7Y3E - chains A and B; structure by electron microscopy, 2.80 A resolution.

# Chain A (and B)
Name: Sodium/hydrogen exchanger 7
Source organism: Arabidopsis thaliana
Notes: chain B of this document is another copy of the same molecule, construct and numbering; everything in this record applies to it too
UniProt: Q9LKW9 (NHX7_ARATH); residue numbers follow UniProt; this construct covers 1-1146
Sequence (1146 residues; each row starts with the number of its first residue):
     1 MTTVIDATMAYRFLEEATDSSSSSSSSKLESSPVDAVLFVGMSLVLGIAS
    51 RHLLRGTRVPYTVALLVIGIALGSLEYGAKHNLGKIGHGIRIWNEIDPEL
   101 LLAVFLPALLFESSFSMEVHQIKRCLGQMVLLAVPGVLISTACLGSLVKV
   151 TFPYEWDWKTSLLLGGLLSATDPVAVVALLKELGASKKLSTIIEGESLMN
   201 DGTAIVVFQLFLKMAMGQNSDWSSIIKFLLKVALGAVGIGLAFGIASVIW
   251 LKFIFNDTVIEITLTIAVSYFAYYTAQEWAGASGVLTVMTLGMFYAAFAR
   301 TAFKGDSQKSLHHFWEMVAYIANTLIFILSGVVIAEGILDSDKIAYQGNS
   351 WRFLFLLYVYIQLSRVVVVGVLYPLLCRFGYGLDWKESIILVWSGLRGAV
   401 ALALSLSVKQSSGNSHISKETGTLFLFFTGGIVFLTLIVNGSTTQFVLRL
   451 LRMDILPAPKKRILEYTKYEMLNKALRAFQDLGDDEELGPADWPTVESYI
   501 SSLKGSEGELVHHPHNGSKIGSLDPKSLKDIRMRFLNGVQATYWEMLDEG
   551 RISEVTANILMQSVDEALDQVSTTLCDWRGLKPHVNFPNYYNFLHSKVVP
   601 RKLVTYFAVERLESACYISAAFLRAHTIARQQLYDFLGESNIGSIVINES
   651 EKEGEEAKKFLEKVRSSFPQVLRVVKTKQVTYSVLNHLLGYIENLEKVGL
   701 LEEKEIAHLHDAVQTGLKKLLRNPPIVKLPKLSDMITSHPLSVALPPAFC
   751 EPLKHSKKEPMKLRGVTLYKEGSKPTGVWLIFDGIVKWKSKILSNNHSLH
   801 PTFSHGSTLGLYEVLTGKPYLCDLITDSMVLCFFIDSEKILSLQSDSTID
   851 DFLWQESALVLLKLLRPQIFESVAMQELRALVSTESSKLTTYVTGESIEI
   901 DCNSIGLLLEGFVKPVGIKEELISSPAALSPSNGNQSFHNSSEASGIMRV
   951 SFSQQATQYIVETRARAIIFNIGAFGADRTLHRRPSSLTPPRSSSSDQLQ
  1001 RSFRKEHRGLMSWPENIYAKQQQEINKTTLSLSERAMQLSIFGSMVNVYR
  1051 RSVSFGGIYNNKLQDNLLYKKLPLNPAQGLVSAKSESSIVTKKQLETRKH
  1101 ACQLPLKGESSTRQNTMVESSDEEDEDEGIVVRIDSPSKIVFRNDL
Unresolved in the structure: 1-31, 504-523, 935-957, 973-1006, 1018-1029, 1049-1146
Ligand contacts:
  - hexadecane (R16), molecule 1: P33, A36, V37, V40
  - hexadecane (R16), molecule 2: I92, W93, E95, I96, L100, V104, V318, I321, L325
  - hexadecane (R16), molecule 3: L100, V104, F105, A108, Y270, V318, I321, A322
UniProt features mapped onto this chain:
  - mutagenesis: G136 (G136E: In sos1-12; hypersensitivity to Na(+) and Li(+)), R365 (R365C: In sos1-3; hypersensitivity to Na(+) and Li(+)), G777 (G777E: In sos1-8; hypersensitivity to Na(+) and Li(+)), G784 (G784D: In sos1-9; hypersensitivity to Na(+) and Li(+))
What the authors report for this chain:
  - self-association interface (contacts with another copy of this molecule); pairs are residue here / residue on that copy: K85-E278, K187-E703 (salt bridge), H313-S310, V34, V37, L44, V45, I48, K181, V259, I260, T263, L264, I266, A267, Y270, F271, Y274, W279, F314, M317, I321, K460, E470, L482, R624, R665, R673, K676, E702, K704, H800, H805, S1033, G1043
  - binding site for hexadecane: W93, F105, F314
  - mutagenesis - D201A: abolished growth in response to SOS2-SOS3 complex
  - contacts within the chain: G777-F834, E470-H1007, E545-R1008, Y466-L1010 (hydrophobic contact), R462-L1010 (backbone contact), F535-M1011 (hydrophobic contact), L633-M1011 (hydrophobic contact), F636-M1011 (hydrophobic contact), Y466-W1013 (pi stacking), Y469-W1013 (pi stacking), R534-E1015 (salt bridge), F479-F1042 (pi stacking), W493-F1042 (pi stacking)

# Interface between chain A and chain B
Contacting residue pairs (329):
  P33(A) with D97(B); L100(B)
  V34(A) with L100(B), hydrophobic; A103(B), hydrophobic; Y274(B); E278(B)
  D35(A) with Y274(B), hydrogen bond
  V37(A) with L100(B), hydrophobic; V104(B), hydrophobic; Y270(B), hydrophobic
  L38(A) with F271(B), hydrophobic; Y274(B), hydrophobic; W279(B), hydrophobic
  G41(A) with F271(B)
  M42(A) with F271(B), hydrophobic
  L44(A) with T263(B); I266(B), hydrophobic; A267(B), hydrophobic
  V45(A) with W250(B); A267(B), hydrophobic
  I48(A) with W250(B), hydrophobic; T263(B); L264(B), hydrophobic; A267(B), hydrophobic
  A49(A) with W250(B), hydrophobic
  R51(A) with D257(B), salt bridge; V259(B); I260(B)
  H52(A) with W250(B), hydrogen bond; F253(B), hydrogen bond (side chain-backbone); I254(B)
  R55(A) with D257(B), salt bridge; I260(B)
  K85(A) with Y274(B); E278(B), hydrogen bond (side chain-backbone); W279(B)
  D97(A) with P33(B)
  L100(A) with P33(B); V34(B), hydrophobic; V37(B), hydrophobic
  A103(A) with V34(B), hydrophobic
  V104(A) with V37(B), hydrophobic
  K181(A) with E703(B), salt bridge
  E182(A) with K704(B), hydrogen bond (backbone-side chain)
  G184(A) with K704(B)
  A185(A) with E702(B)
  K187(A) with E703(B), salt bridge
  W250(A) with V45(B); I48(B), hydrophobic; A49(B), hydrophobic; H52(B), hydrogen bond
  F253(A) with H52(B), hydrogen bond (backbone-side chain)
  I254(A) with H52(B)
  D257(A) with R51(B), salt bridge; R55(B), salt bridge
  T258(A) with H313(B)
  V259(A) with R51(B); E316(B); M317(B), hydrophobic; Y320(B), hydrophobic
  I260(A) with R51(B); R55(B); Y320(B), hydrophobic
  I262(A) with M317(B), hydrophobic
  T263(A) with L44(B); I48(B); M317(B); Y320(B); I321(B)
  L264(A) with I48(B), hydrophobic
  I266(A) with L44(B), hydrophobic; M317(B), hydrophobic; I321(B), hydrophobic
  A267(A) with L44(B), hydrophobic; V45(B), hydrophobic; I48(B), hydrophobic
  Y270(A) with V37(B), hydrophobic
  F271(A) with L38(B), hydrophobic; G41(B); M42(B), hydrophobic
  Y274(A) with V34(B); D35(B), hydrogen bond; L38(B), hydrophobic; K85(B)
  E278(A) with V34(B); K85(B), hydrogen bond (backbone-side chain)
  W279(A) with L38(B), hydrophobic; K85(B)
  S310(A) with S310(B); H313(B), hydrogen bond
  H313(A) with T258(B); S310(B), hydrogen bond
  F314(A) with F314(B), hydrophobic; M317(B), hydrophobic
  E316(A) with V259(B)
  M317(A) with V259(B), hydrophobic; I262(B), hydrophobic; T263(B); I266(B), hydrophobic; F314(B), hydrophobic
  Y320(A) with V259(B), hydrophobic; I260(B), hydrophobic; T263(B)
  I321(A) with T263(B); I266(B), hydrophobic
  L456(A) with E702(B)
  K460(A) with E702(B), salt bridge
  I463(A) with L700(B), hydrophobic; L701(B), hydrophobic
  L464(A) with L701(B), hydrophobic; E705(B)
  T467(A) with Y691(B); L695(B); L701(B)
  E470(A) with Y691(B), hydrogen bond
  M471(A) with L688(B); Y691(B), hydrophobic; I692(B), hydrophobic; L709(B), hydrophobic
  K474(A) with H687(B); Y691(B)
  A475(A) with V684(B)
  A478(A) with V684(B), hydrophobic; H687(B)
  F479(A) with V680(B), hydrophobic
  Q480(A) with Q876(B), hydrogen bond (backbone-side chain)
  D481(A) with E549(B); R551(B), hydrogen bond (backbone-side chain)
  L482(A) with E549(B); G550(B); R551(B); K676(B), hydrogen bond (backbone-side chain); V680(B), hydrophobic; S683(B)
  G483(A) with H805(B), hydrogen bond (backbone-side chain)
  D484(A) with R551(B), salt bridge; R624(B), hydrogen bond (backbone-side chain); A874(B); Q876(B)
  D485(A) with K676(B), salt bridge; H805(B), hydrogen bond (backbone-side chain)
  E486(A) with I785(B); H800(B), salt bridge; T802(B); S804(B)
  E487(A) with A620(B); L623(B); R624(B); L661(B); R665(B), hydrogen bond (backbone-side chain); L672(B)
  L488(A) with A620(B), hydrophobic; L672(B); K676(B); Q679(B)
  G489(A) with K676(B); D783(B)
  P490(A) with R673(B), hydrogen bond (backbone-side chain); K676(B); H805(B)
  A491(A) with R673(B); K676(B); T677(B); V680(B), hydrophobic
  D492(A) with R673(B), salt bridge; T677(B), hydrogen bond (backbone-side chain); V727(B)
  T495(A) with T677(B); P725(B)
  V496(A) with T681(B); V684(B), hydrophobic
  Y499(A) with T681(B); L685(B); G716(B); K719(B); L720(B)
  I500(A) with L685(B), hydrophobic; L688(B), hydrophobic
  S502(A) with A712(B)
  L503(A) with L688(B), hydrophobic
  W544(A) with Y691(B); L695(B), hydrophobic; V698(B); L700(B), hydrophobic
  L547(A) with V698(B), hydrophobic
  E549(A) with D481(B); L482(B)
  R551(A) with D481(B), hydrogen bond (side chain-backbone); L482(B); D484(B), salt bridge
  E554(A) with K697(B)
  N558(A) with K697(B), hydrogen bond (side chain-backbone)
  M561(A) with V698(B); L700(B), hydrophobic
  D565(A) with G699(B)
  A620(A) with E487(B); L488(B), hydrophobic
  L623(A) with E487(B)
  R624(A) with D484(B), hydrogen bond (side chain-backbone); E487(B)
  L661(A) with E487(B)
  R665(A) with E487(B), hydrogen bond (side chain-backbone)
  L672(A) with E487(B); L488(B)
  R673(A) with P490(B), hydrogen bond (side chain-backbone); A491(B); D492(B), salt bridge
  K676(A) with L482(B), hydrogen bond (side chain-backbone); D485(B), salt bridge; L488(B); G489(B); P490(B); A491(B)
  T677(A) with A491(B); D492(B), hydrogen bond (side chain-backbone); T495(B)
  Q679(A) with L488(B)
  V680(A) with F479(B), hydrophobic; L482(B), hydrophobic; A491(B), hydrophobic
  T681(A) with V496(B); Y499(B)
  S683(A) with L482(B)
  V684(A) with A475(B); A478(B), hydrophobic; V496(B), hydrophobic
  L685(A) with Y499(B); I500(B), hydrophobic
  H687(A) with K474(B); A478(B)
  L688(A) with M471(B); I500(B), hydrophobic; L503(B), hydrophobic
  Y691(A) with T467(B); E470(B), hydrogen bond; M471(B), hydrophobic; K474(B); W544(B)
  I692(A) with M471(B), hydrophobic
  L695(A) with T467(B); W544(B), hydrophobic
  K697(A) with E554(B); N558(B), hydrogen bond (backbone-side chain)
  V698(A) with W544(B); L547(B), hydrophobic; M561(B)
  G699(A) with D565(B)
  L700(A) with I463(B), hydrophobic; W544(B), hydrophobic; M561(B), hydrophobic
  L701(A) with I463(B), hydrophobic; L464(B), hydrophobic; T467(B)
  E702(A) with A185(B); L456(B); K460(B), salt bridge
  E703(A) with K181(B), salt bridge; K187(B), salt bridge
  K704(A) with E182(B), hydrogen bond (side chain-backbone); G184(B)
  E705(A) with L464(B)
  L709(A) with M471(B), hydrophobic
  A712(A) with S502(B)
  G716(A) with Y499(B)
  K719(A) with Y499(B)
  L720(A) with Y499(B)
  P725(A) with T495(B)
  V727(A) with D492(B)
  T737(A) with L1039(B)
  S738(A) with L1039(B); G1043(B)
  H739(A) with L1039(B)
  P740(A) with A1036(B); L1039(B), hydrophobic; S1040(B)
  S742(A) with L1039(B)
  V743(A) with L1032(B); R1035(B); A1036(B), hydrophobic; L1039(B), hydrophobic; M1045(B), hydrophobic
  D783(A) with G489(B)
  I785(A) with E486(B)
  H800(A) with E486(B), salt bridge
  T802(A) with E486(B)
  S804(A) with E486(B)
  H805(A) with G483(B), hydrogen bond (side chain-backbone); D485(B), hydrogen bond (side chain-backbone); P490(B)
  T848(A) with L1032(B)
  I849(A) with L1032(B), hydrophobic
  F852(A) with L1032(B); S1033(B); A1036(B), hydrophobic
  Q855(A) with S1033(B), hydrogen bond
  A874(A) with D484(B)
  Q876(A) with Q480(B), hydrogen bond (side chain-backbone); D484(B); M1037(B); I1041(B)
  R879(A) with S1040(B)
  A880(A) with M1037(B), hydrophobic
  S883(A) with S1033(B), hydrogen bond (side chain-backbone); E1034(B)
  L1032(A) with V743(B); T848(B); I849(B), hydrophobic; F852(B)
  S1033(A) with F852(B); Q855(B), hydrogen bond; S883(B), hydrogen bond (backbone-side chain)
  E1034(A) with S883(B)
  R1035(A) with V743(B)
  A1036(A) with P740(B); V743(B), hydrophobic; F852(B), hydrophobic
  M1037(A) with Q876(B); A880(B), hydrophobic
  L1039(A) with T737(B); S738(B); H739(B); P740(B), hydrophobic; S742(B); V743(B), hydrophobic
  S1040(A) with P740(B); R879(B)
  I1041(A) with Q876(B)
  G1043(A) with S738(B)
  M1045(A) with V743(B), hydrophobic
Other interface residues (no listed pair), chain A (177 interface residues in all): I86, E99, L183, K309, K468, D548, G550, A557, C616, Y617, T627, V675, N694, V713, N723, I726, K728, A744, F782, M875, T884, H1007, S1044
Other interface residues (no listed pair), chain B (177 interface residues in all): I86, E99, L183, K309, K468, D548, A557, C616, Y617, T627, V675, N694, V713, N723, I726, K728, A744, F782, M875, T884, H1007, S1044
The authors on this interface:
  - interface residues, chain A: S1033(A), G1043(A)

# Overview
Chain A and chain B each contribute 177 residues to their interface; the contacts include 38 hydrogen bonds
and 18 salt bridges. Polar pairs include R51(A)-D257(B), R55(A)-D257(B) and K181(A)-E703(B). From the paper: a
binding site for hexadecane at W93(A), F105(A) and F314(A); D201A of chain A abolishes growth in response to
SOS2-SOS3 complex.
Chain A and chain B are both Sodium/hydrogen exchanger 7 (Arabidopsis thaliana); the structure, Cryo-EM
structure of Arabidopsis thaliana SOS1 in an occluded state, was determined by electron microscopy, deposited
together with 8HYA.
